7S1M - chains A and B of the 6 polymer chains in the assembly; structure by electron microscopy, 2.41 A resolution.

# Chain A
Molecule: Guanine nucleotide-binding protein G(s) subunit alpha isoforms short
Source organism: Homo sapiens
UniProtKB: P63092 (GNAS2_HUMAN); numbering as in UniProt (aligned over 1-394)
Sequence (394 residues; row label = number of the first residue in the row):
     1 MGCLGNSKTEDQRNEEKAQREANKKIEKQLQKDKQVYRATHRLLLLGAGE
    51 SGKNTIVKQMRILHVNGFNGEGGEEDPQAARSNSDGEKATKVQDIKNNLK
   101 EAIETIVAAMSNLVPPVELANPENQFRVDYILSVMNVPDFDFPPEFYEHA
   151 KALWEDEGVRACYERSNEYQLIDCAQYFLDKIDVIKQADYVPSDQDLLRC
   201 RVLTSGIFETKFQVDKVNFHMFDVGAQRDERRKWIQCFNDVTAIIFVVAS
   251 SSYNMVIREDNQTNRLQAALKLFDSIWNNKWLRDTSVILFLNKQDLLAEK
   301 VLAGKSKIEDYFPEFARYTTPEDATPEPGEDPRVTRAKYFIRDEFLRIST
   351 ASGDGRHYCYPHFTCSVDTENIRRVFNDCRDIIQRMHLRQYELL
Not modelled in the structure: 1-8, 59-204, 256-262
Differences from the reference sequence: conflict N54 (Ser in P63092), A226 (Gly in P63092), A268 (Glu in P63092), K271 (Asn in P63092), D274 (Lys in P63092), K280 (Arg in P63092), D284 (Thr in P63092), T285 (Ile in P63092); engineered mutation S366 (Ala in P63092)

# Chain B
Molecule: Guanine nucleotide-binding protein G(I)/G(S)/G(T) subunit beta-1
Source organism: Homo sapiens
UniProtKB: P62873 (GBB1_HUMAN); numbering as in UniProt (aligned over 2-340)
Sequence (340 residues; each row starts with the number of its first residue):
     1 QSELDQLRQEAEQLKNQIRDARKACADATLSQITNNIDPVGRIQMRTRRT
    51 LRGHLAKIYAMHWGTDSRLLVSASQDGKLIIWDSYTTNKVHAIPLRSSWV
   101 MTCAYAPSGNYVACGGLDNICSIYNLKTREGNVRVSRELAGHTGYLSCCR
   151 FLDDNQIVTSSGDTTCALWDIETGQQTTTFTGHTGDVMSLSLAPDTRLFV
   201 SGACDASAKLWDVREGMCRQTFTGHESDINAICFFPNGNAFATGSDDATC
   251 RLFDLRADQELMTYSHDNIICGITSVSFSKSGRLLLAGYDDFNCNVWDAL
   301 KADRAGVLAGHDNRVSCLGVTDDGMAVATGSWDSFLKIWN
Differences from the reference sequence: expression tag (1)
UniProt features mapped onto this chain:
  - modified residue: S2 (N-acetylserine), H266 (Phosphohistidine)
  - natural variant: L30 (L30F: In MRD42; uncertain significance), R52 (R52G: In MRD42), G64 (G64V: In MRD42), D76 (D76E: In MRD42; D76G: In MRD42), G77 (G77S: In MRD42), K78 (K78R: In MRD42), I80 (I80N: In MRD42; I80T: In MRD42), H91 (H91R: In MRD42; uncertain significance), A92 (A92T: In MRD42), P94 (P94S: In MRD42), L95 (L95P: In MRD42), R96 (R96L: In MRD42), 5 further natural variant entries in UniProt

# Interface between chain A and chain B
Pairs across the interface - 61 pairs, chain A then chain B:
  E16(A) with T86(B)
  Q19(A) with D83(B), hydrogen bond; T86(B), hydrogen bond; N88(B), hydrogen bond
  N23(A) with N88(B); K89(B), hydrogen bond (side chain-backbone)
  I26(A) with K89(B); V90(B); H91(B); A92(B), hydrophobic
  E27(A) with K89(B), salt bridge
  L30(A) with G53(B); K78(B); K89(B)
  D33(A) with L55(B); K78(B), salt bridge
  K34(A) with L55(B)
  Y37(A) with L55(B), hydrophobic; A56(B); D76(B)
  R38(A) with L55(B), hydrogen bond (side chain-backbone)
  G206(A) with L117(B); D118(B); N119(B)
  I207(A) with W99(B); L117(B)
  F222(A) with W99(B)
  A226(A) with N119(B), hydrogen bond (backbone-side chain); T143(B)
  Q227(A) with L117(B), hydrogen bond (side chain-backbone); N119(B), hydrogen bond; Y145(B), hydrogen bond (side chain-backbone)
  R228(A) with G162(B), hydrogen bond (side chain-backbone); T164(B); D186(B), salt bridge
  R232(A) with C204(B), hydrogen bond (side chain-backbone); D228(B), salt bridge
  K233(A) with Y145(B); M188(B); C204(B); D228(B), salt bridge; N230(B), hydrogen bond; D246(B), salt bridge
  W234(A) with L117(B), hydrophobic; Y145(B)
  Q236(A) with Y59(B), hydrogen bond (backbone-side chain); R314(B), hydrogen bond; W332(B)
  C237(A) with K57(B), hydrogen bond (backbone-side chain); Y59(B), hydrogen bond (backbone-side chain); Q75(B); W99(B); M101(B), hydrophobic
  F238(A) with W99(B), hydrophobic; L117(B), hydrophobic
  N239(A) with K57(B), hydrogen bond; W332(B)
  D240(A) with K57(B), salt bridge
  W281(A) with D290(B); R314(B); W332(B), hydrophobic
Also at the interface, not in a pair above, chain A (31 interface residues in all): R20, A22, S205, E230, V241, K280
Also at the interface, not in a pair above, chain B (40 interface residues in all): I80, T87, S97, G144, D163, T184, G185

# Overview
The interface between chain A and chain B involves 31 residues on one side and 40 on the other, with 17
hydrogen bonds and 7 salt bridges. Among the polar pairs are E27(A)-K89(B), D33(A)-K78(B) and R228(A)-D186(B).
Here chain A is Guanine nucleotide-binding protein G(s) subunit alpha isoforms short and chain B is Guanine
nucleotide-binding protein G(I)/G(S)/G(T) subunit beta-1, both from Homo sapiens. Entry 7S1M (Ex4-D-Ala bound
to the glucagon-like peptide-1 receptor/g protein complex (conformer 1)) was determined by electron microscopy
together with 7S3I from the same study.
